7KHC - chains A and C of the 10 polymer chains in the assembly; structure by electron microscopy, 4.14 A resolution (low resolution: residue-level contacts below are approximate; hydrogen-bond / salt-bridge calls are withheld).

# Chain A
Name: DNA-directed RNA polymerase subunit alpha
Organism: Escherichia coli (strain K12)
Notes: EC 2.7.7.6
Reference sequence: P0A7Z4 (RPOA_ECOLI); numbering as in UniProt (aligned over 1-329)
Chain sequence (329 residues; row label = number of the first residue in the row):
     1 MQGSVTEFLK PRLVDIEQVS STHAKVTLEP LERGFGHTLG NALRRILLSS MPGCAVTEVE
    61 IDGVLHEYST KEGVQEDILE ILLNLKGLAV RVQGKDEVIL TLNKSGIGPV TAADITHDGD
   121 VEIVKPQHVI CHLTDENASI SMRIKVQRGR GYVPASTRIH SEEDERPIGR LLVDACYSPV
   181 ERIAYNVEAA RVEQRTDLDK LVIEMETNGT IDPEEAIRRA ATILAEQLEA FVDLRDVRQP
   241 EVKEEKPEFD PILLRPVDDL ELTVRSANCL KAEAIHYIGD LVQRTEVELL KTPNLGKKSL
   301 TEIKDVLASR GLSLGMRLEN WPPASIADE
Not modelled in the structure: 1-6, 316-329
Residues lining bound ligands: chapso (1N7): E72, D135, E136
Reported in the primary citation:
  - binding site for DNA/RNA: R265, N294, K298

# Chain C
Name: DNA-directed RNA polymerase subunit beta
Organism: Escherichia coli (strain K12)
Notes: EC 2.7.7.6
Reference sequence: P0A8V2 (RPOB_ECOLI); residue numbers follow UniProt; this construct covers 1-1342
Chain sequence (1342 residues; numbered 1 to 1342; the number before each row is that of its first residue):
     1 MVYSYTEKKR IRKDFGKRPQ VLDVPYLLSI QLDSFQKFIE QDPEGQYGLE AAFRSVFPIQ
    61 SYSGNSELQY VSYRLGEPVF DVQECQIRGV TYSAPLRVKL RLVIYEREAP EGTVKDIKEQ
   121 EVYMGEIPLM TDNGTFVING TERVIVSQLH RSPGVFFDSD KGKTHSSGKV LYNARIIPYR
   181 GSWLDFEFDP KDNLFVRIDR RRKLPATIIL RALNYTTEQI LDLFFEKVIF EIRDNKLQME
   241 LVPERLRGET ASFDIEANGK VYVEKGRRIT ARHIRQLEKD DVKLIEVPVE YIAGKVVAKD
   301 YIDESTGELI CAANMELSLD LLAKLSQSGH KRIETLFTND LDHGPYISET LRVDPTNDRL
   361 SALVEIYRMM RPGEPPTREA AESLFENLFF SEDRYDLSAV GRMKFNRSLL REEIEGSGIL
   421 SKDDIIDVMK KLIDIRNGKG EVDDIDHLGN RRIRSVGEMA ENQFRVGLVR VERAVKERLS
   481 LGDLDTLMPQ DMINAKPISA AVKEFFGSSQ LSQFMDQNNP LSEITHKRRI SALGPGGLTR
   541 ERAGFEVRDV HPTHYGRVCP IETPEGPNIG LINSLSVYAQ TNEYGFLETP YRKVTDGVVT
   601 DEIHYLSAIE EGNYVIAQAN SNLDEEGHFV EDLVTCRSKG ESSLFSRDQV DYMDVSTQQV
   661 VSVGASLIPF LEHDDANRAL MGANMQRQAV PTLRADKPLV GTGMERAVAV DSGVTAVAKR
   721 GGVVQYVDAS RIVIKVNEDE MYPGEAGIDI YNLTKYTRSN QNTCINQMPC VSLGEPVERG
   781 DVLADGPSTD LGELALGQNM RVAFMPWNGY NFEDSILVSE RVVQEDRFTT IHIQELACVS
   841 RDTKLGPEEI TADIPNVGEA ALSKLDESGI VYIGAEVTGG DILVGKVTPK GETQLTPEEK
   901 LLRAIFGEKA SDVKDSSLRV PNGVSGTVID VQVFTRDGVE KDKRALEIEE MQLKQAKKDL
   961 SEELQILEAG LFSRIRAVLV AGGVEAEKLD KLPRDRWLEL GLTDEEKQNQ LEQLAEQYDE
  1021 LKHEFEKKLE AKRRKITQGD DLAPGVLKIV KVYLAVKRRI QPGDKMAGRH GNKGVISKIN
  1081 PIEDMPYDEN GTPVDIVLNP LGVPSRMNIG QILETHLGMA AKGIGDKINA MLKQQQEVAK
  1141 LREFIQRAYD LGADVRQKVD LSTFSDEEVM RLAENLRKGM PIATPVFDGA KEAEIKELLK
  1201 LGDLPTSGQI RLYDGRTGEQ FERPVTVGYM YMLKLNHLVD DKMHARSTGS YSLVTQQPLG
  1261 GKAQFGGQRF GEMEVWALEA YGAAYTLQEM LTVKSDDVNG RTKMYKNIVD GNHQMEPGMP
  1321 ESFNVLLKEI RSLGINIELE DE
Not modelled in the structure: 1-2
Residues lining bound ligands:
  - chapso (1N7), molecule 1: Q46, Y47, S398, A399, V400, I414, R452, E458, E461, E583, Y584
  - chapso (1N7), molecule 2: Q725, Y726, E962, Q965, I966, A969, R976, D990, W997

# How chain A and chain C interact
Pairs across the interface - 51 pairs, chain A then chain C:
  N41(A) with G1215(C); R1216(C); T1217(C); G1218(C)
  R44(A) with E1083(C); Y1087(C)
  R45(A) with E1083(C); G1215(C); R1216(C)
  S49(A) with E1083(C)
  L65(A) with I873(C)
  H66(A) with T927(C); I929(C)
  E67(A) with K1057(C)
  Y68(A) with Y756(C); I929(C); A1055(C); K1057(C)
  T70(A) with K755(C)
  E72(A) with D728(C)
  G73(A) with D728(C)
  V74(A) with D728(C); A729(C)
  Q75(A) with A729(C); V771(C)
  D77(A) with A729(C); K755(C); N766(C); M768(C)
  L79(A) with Y756(C)
  E80(A) with M768(C)
  L83(A) with L693(C); R694(C)
  T134(A) with Y726(C); V727(C); D728(C); L773(C)
  Y152(A) with E820(C); V823(C); Q824(C)
  S156(A) with R1059(C)
  E165(A) with E876(C)
  D174(A) with D826(C)
  E181(A) with R821(C)
  R182(A) with N1090(C); G1091(C); T1092(C)
  I183(A) with G1091(C)
  A184(A) with E1089(C); N1090(C)
  Y185(A) with Y1087(C)
Interface residues without a listed pair, chain A (35 interface residues in all): L48, K71, E76, K86, I107, I159, I168, R170
Interface residues without a listed pair, chain C (43 interface residues in all): S730, R731, P769, I831, G874, K958, I1082, D1084, P1093

# Overview
35 residues of chain A and 43 residues of chain C are in contact. One chapso molecule is bound between chain A
and chain C. Bound to chain C: chapso. The paper reports a binding site for DNA/RNA at R265(A), N294(A) and
K298(A).
Chain A is DNA-directed RNA polymerase subunit alpha and chain C is DNA-directed RNA polymerase subunit beta,
both from Escherichia coli (strain K12); the structure, Escherichia coli RNA polymerase and rrnBP1 promoter
closed complex, was determined by electron microscopy, deposited together with 7KHE, 7KHB and 7KHI.
